Entry 2BQ1 (X-ray diffraction, 3.99 A resolution); this record covers chains E and F of the 4 polymer chains in the assembly.

# Chain E (and F)
Molecule: Ribonucleoside-diphosphate reductase 2 alpha subunit
Source organism: Salmonella typhimurium
Notes: EC 1.17.4.1; chain F of this document is another copy of the same molecule, construct and numbering; everything in this record applies to it too
UniProtKB: Q08698 (RIR3_SALTY); residues 2-714 here correspond to UniProt positions 1-713 (UniProt number = residue number - 1)
Chain sequence (714 residues; numbered 1 to 714; the number before each row is that of its first residue):
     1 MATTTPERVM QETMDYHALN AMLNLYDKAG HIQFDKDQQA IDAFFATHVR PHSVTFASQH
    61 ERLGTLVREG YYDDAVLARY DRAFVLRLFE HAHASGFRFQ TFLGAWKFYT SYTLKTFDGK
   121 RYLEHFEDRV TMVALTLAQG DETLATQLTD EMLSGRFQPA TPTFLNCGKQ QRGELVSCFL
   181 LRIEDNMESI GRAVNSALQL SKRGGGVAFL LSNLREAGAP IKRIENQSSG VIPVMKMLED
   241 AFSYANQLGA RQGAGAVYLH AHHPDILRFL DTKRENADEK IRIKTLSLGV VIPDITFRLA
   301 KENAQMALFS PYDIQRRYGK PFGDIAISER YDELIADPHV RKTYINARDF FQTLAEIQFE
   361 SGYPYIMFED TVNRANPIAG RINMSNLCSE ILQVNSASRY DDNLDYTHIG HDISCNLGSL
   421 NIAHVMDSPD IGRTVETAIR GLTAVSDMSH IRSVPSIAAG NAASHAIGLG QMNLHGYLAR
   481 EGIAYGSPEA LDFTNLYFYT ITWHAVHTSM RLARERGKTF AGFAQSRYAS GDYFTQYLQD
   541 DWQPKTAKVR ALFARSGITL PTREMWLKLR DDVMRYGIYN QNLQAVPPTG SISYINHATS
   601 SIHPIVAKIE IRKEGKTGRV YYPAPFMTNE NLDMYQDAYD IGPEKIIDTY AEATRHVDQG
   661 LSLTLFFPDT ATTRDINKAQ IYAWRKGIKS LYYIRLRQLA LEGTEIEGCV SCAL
Disordered / not traced: 1-11, 247-251, 275-282, 701-714 (chain F: 1-10, 247-251, 701-714)
Disulfides: Cys178-Cys415
Ligand contacts:
  - 2'-deoxyguanosine-5'-triphosphate (DGT), molecule 1: Glu184, Asp185, Asn186, Met187, Ile190, Leu214, Arg215, Ile221, Lys222, Arg223, Ser229
  - 2'-deoxyguanosine-5'-triphosphate (DGT), molecule 2: Lys202, Tyr244, Ala245, Asn246
Curated features (UniProtKB/Swiss-Prot):
  - site: Tyr693 (Important for electron transfer)

# How chain E and chain F interact
Pairs across the interface (46):
  Met187(E) with Leu198(F), hydrophobic; Gln199(F); Lys202(F); Tyr244(F), hydrophobic
  Glu188(E) with Gln199(F), hydrogen bond
  Ile190(E) with Leu198(F), hydrophobic; Tyr244(F)
  Gly191(E) with Asn195(F); Leu198(F)
  Arg192(E) with Asn403(F), hydrogen bond (side chain-backbone); Leu404(F); Asp405(F), salt bridge
  Asn195(E) with Gly191(F); Leu404(F)
  Leu198(E) with Met187(F); Gly191(F); Val194(F), hydrophobic; Met237(F), hydrophobic
  Gln199(E) with Met187(F); Glu188(F), hydrogen bond
  Lys202(E) with Met187(F)
  Lys222(E) with Arg203(F)
  Pro233(E) with Tyr244(F), hydrophobic
  Val234(E) with Tyr244(F)
  Lys236(E) with Asp240(F)
  Met237(E) with Leu198(F), hydrophobic; Tyr244(F), hydrophobic
  Asp240(E) with Lys236(F), salt bridge; Asp240(F)
  Tyr244(E) with Met187(F), hydrophobic; Ile190(F); Pro233(F), hydrophobic; Val234(F); Met237(F), hydrophobic
  Asp401(E) with Arg452(F), salt bridge
  Asp402(E) with Arg452(F), salt bridge; Ser453(F)
  Asn403(E) with Arg192(F), hydrogen bond (backbone-side chain); Arg452(F); Pro455(F)
  Leu404(E) with Asn195(F)
  Asp405(E) with Asp405(F)
  Arg452(E) with Asp401(F), salt bridge; Asp402(F), salt bridge; Asn403(F)
  Ser453(E) with Asp402(F)
Interface residues without a listed pair, chain E (27 interface residues in all): Ser229, Ala241, Ala245, Pro455
Interface residues without a listed pair, chain F (27 interface residues in all): Ser229, Ala241

# Summary
Chain E and chain F each contribute 27 residues to their interface, with 4 hydrogen bonds and 6 salt bridges.
Polar pairs include Arg192(E)-Asp405(F), Asp240(E)-Lys236(F) and Asp401(E)-Arg452(F). Chain E binds
2'-deoxyguanosine-5'-triphosphate.
Both chains are Ribonucleoside-diphosphate reductase 2 alpha subunit (Salmonella typhimurium). Entry 2BQ1
(Ribonucleotide reductase class 1b holocomplex R1E,R2F from Salmonella typhimurium) was determined by X-ray
diffraction.
